PDB entry 8ETG | electron microscopy, 3.40 A resolution | chains 1 and v of the 48 polymer chains in the assembly

# Chain 1
Molecule: 3497-nt RNA strand
Source organism: Schizosaccharomyces pombe
Sequence (3497 nucleotides; each row starts with the number of its first residue):
     1 AUUUGACCUC AAAUCAGGUA GGACUACGCG CUGAACUUAA GCAUAUCAAU AAGCGCAGGA
    61 AAAGAAAAUA ACCAUGAUUC CCUCAGUAAC GGCGAGUGAA GCGGGAAAAG CUCAAAUUUG
   121 AAAUCUGGCA ACAUUUCUUU UGUUGUCCGA GUUGUAAUUU CAAGAAGCUG CUUUGAGUGU
   181 AGACGAUCGG UCUAAGUUCC UUGGAACAGG ACGUCAGAGA GGGUGAGAAC CCCGUCUUUG
   241 GUCGAUUGGA UAUGCCAUAU AAAGCGCUUU CGAAGAGUCG AGUUGUUUGG GAAUGCAGCU
   301 CUAAAUGGGU GGUAAAUUUC AUCUAAAGCU AAAUAUUGGC GAGAGACCGA UAGCGAACAA
   361 GUAGAGUGAU CGAAAGAUGA AAAGAACUUU GAAAAGAGAG UUAAAUAGUA CGUGAAAUUG
   421 CUGAAAGGGA AGCAUUGGAA AUCAGUCUUA CCUGGGUGAG AUCAGUAGUC UCUUCGCGAG
   481 ACUAUGCACU CUGAACCUGU GGUAGGUCAG CAUCAGUUUU CGGGGGCGGA AAAAGAAUAA
   541 GGGAAGGUGG CUUUCCGGGU UCUGCCUGGG GAGUGUUUAU AGCCCUUGUU GUAAUACGUC
   601 CACUGGGGAC UGAGGACUGC GGCUUCGUGC CAAGGAUGCU GACAUAAUGG UUUUCAAUGG
   661 CCCGUCUUGA AACACGGACC AAGGAGUCUA GCAUCUAUGC GAGUGUUUGG GUGAUGAAAA
   721 CCCAUCCGCG AAAUGAAAGU GAAUGCAGGU GGGAACGCCC UUGUGGCGUG CACCAUCGAC
   781 CGACCCGGAA GUUUGUCAAU GGAAGGGUUU GAGUAAGAGC AUAGCUGUUG GGACCCGAAA
   841 GAUGGUGAAC UAUGCCUGAA UAGGGUGAAG CCAGAGGAAA CUCUGGUGGA GGCUCGUAGA
   901 GAUUCUGACG UGCAAAUCGA UCUUCAAAUU UGGGUAUAGG GGCGAAAGAC UAAUCGAACC
   961 AUCUAGUAGC UGGUUCCUGC CGAAGUUUCC CUCAGGAUAG CAGAAACUCA GAUCAGUUUU
  1021 AUGAGGUAAA GCGAAUGAUU AGAGGUCUUG GGGAAGGAAU UUCCUCAACC UAUUCUCAAA
  1081 CUUUAAAUAU GUAAGACGCC CUUGUCGCUU AAUUGGACGU GGGCCAUCGA AUGAGAGUUU
  1141 CUAGUGGGCC AUUUUUGGUA AGCAGAACUG GCGAUGCGGG AUGAACCGAA CGUGAGGUUA
  1201 AGGUGCCGGA AUGUACGCUC AUCAGACACC AGAAAAGGUG UUAGUUCAUC UAGACAGCAG
  1261 GACGGUGGCC AUGGAAGUCG GAAUCCGCUA AGGAGUGUGU AACAACUCAC CUGCCGAAUG
  1321 AACUAGCCCU GAAAAUGGAU GGCGCUUAAG CGUACUACCC AUACCUCACC GUCUGGGUUA
  1381 GCUUUGAGAA GCUCAGACGA GUAGGCAGGC GUGGAGGUUU GUGACGAAGC CUUGGGCGUG
  1441 AGCCUGGGUC GAACAGCCUC UAGUGCAGAU CUUGGUGGAA GUAGCAAAUA UUCAAAUGAG
  1501 AACUUUGAAG ACUGAAGUGG GGAAAGGUUC CAUGUGAACA GCAGUUGGAC AUGGGUUAGU
  1561 CGAUCCUAAG AGAUAGGGAA GCUCCGUAUG AAAGUUGCAC GAUUUUUCGU GCCUCCUAUC
  1621 GAAAGGGAAU CCGGUUAAUA UUCCGGAACC AGAAGGUGGA AUCAACACGG CAACGUAAAU
  1681 GAAGUUGGAG ACGUCGGCGG GAGCCCUGGG AAGAGUUCUC UUUUCUUUUU AACAAACCAU
  1741 UGAACUACCC UGAAAUCGGU UUAUCCGGAG CUAGGGUAUG GUGUUUGGAA GAGUUCAGCG
  1801 CCUCAUGCUG AAUCCGGUGC GCUCUCGACG GCCCUUGAAA AUCCAACGGA AGAAUGGACC
  1861 UUCGGGUCCU UGUUUUCACA UCUGGUCGUA CUCAUAACCG CAGCAGGUCU CCAAGGUGAA
  1921 CAGCCUCUAG UUGAUAGAAC AAUGUAGAUA AGGGAAGUCG GCAAAAUGGA UCCGUAACUU
  1981 CGGGAUAAGG AUUGGCUCUA AGGGUUGGGU ACGUUGGGCC UUGGAACCUG AACGGUUGCU
  2041 GGACUGAGCG UGGACCGAUG UCUUUUCUCG CCUUUCGGGG UGAGAAGGGA UGUUGGACCU
  2101 GCUUGGACCU UGGCGGCCGG GAAGUCCUUG GUCGGGCUUU UCUCCUUCUC GGGGAUUAUG
  2161 CUCUUACUGG CGUACGUUUA ACAACCAACU UAGAACUGGU ACGGACAAGG GGAAUCUGAC
  2221 UGUCUAAUUA AAACAUAGCA UUGCGAUGGC CAGAAAGUGG UGUUGACGCA AUGUGAUUUC
  2281 UGCCCAGUGC UCUGAAUGUC AAAGUGAAGA AAUUCAACCA AGCGCGGGUA AACGGCGGGA
  2341 GUAACUAUGA CUCUCUUAAG GUAGCCAAAU GCCUCGUCAU CUAACUAGUG ACGCGCAUGA
  2401 AUGGAUUAAC GAGAUUCCCA CUGUCCCUAU CUACUAUCUA GCGAAACCAC AGCCUGGGGA
  2461 ACGGGCCAGG CAAAAUCAGC GGGGAAAGAA GACCCUGUUG AGCUUGACUC UAGUUUGACA
  2521 UUGUGAAGAG ACAUAGAGGG UGUAGGAUAA GUGGGAGUAU GUUUCGGCAU ACGCCGGUGA
  2581 AAUACCACUA CCUUUAUCGU UUCUUUACUU AAUCAAUGAA GCGGAAUUGG GAUUUAUUUC
  2641 CCAUAUUCUA GCGUUAAAGU UUCUUCGCGA ACUGAUCCGC GUUGAUGACA UUGUCAGGUG
  2701 GGGAGUUUGG CUGGGGCGGC ACAUCUGUUA AAAGAUAACG CAGGUGUCCU AAGGGGGACU
  2761 CAUCGAGAAC AGAAAUCUCG AGUAGAAUAA AAGGGUAAAA GUCCCCUUGA UUUUGAUUUU
  2821 CAGUGUGAAU ACAAACCAUG AAAGUGUGGC CUAUCGAUCC UUUGUUCCCU CGAAAUUUGA
  2881 GGACAGAGGU GCCAGAAAAG UUACCACAGG GAUAACUGGC UUGUGGCAGC CAAGCGUUCA
  2941 UAGCGACGUU GCUUUUUGAU UCUUCGAUGU CGGCUCUUCC UAUCAUACCG AAGCAGAAUU
  3001 CGGUAAGCGU UGGAUUGUUC ACCCACUAAU AGGGAACGUG AGCUGGGUUU AGACCGUCGU
  3061 GAGACAGGUU AGUUUUACCC UACUGAUGAA GUGUCGUCGC AAUGGUAAUU CAACUUAGUA
  3121 CGAGAGGAAC CGUUGAUUCA GAUCAUUGGU AUUUGCGGCU GCCUGACAAG GCAAUGCCGC
  3181 GGAGCUAUCA UCUGCUGGAU AACGGCUGAA CGCCUCUAAG CCAGAAUCCG UGCCAGAAAG
  3241 CGACGAUUUU UUGGUCCGCA UGAUUUAUAU GUAUAAAAAU AGAGGUAGGA CUUGUUCCUA
  3301 CUCUCCUGUA UCGUAGAAGA UGGGCGAUGG UUGAUGAAAC GGAAGUGUUU UAUUGACUUG
  3361 UCCAUGAAAU UCCAUUGAAA UCUUGUGCGG AAUCGAAUCC AUUGCAUACG ACUUUAAUGU
  3421 GGAACGGGGU AUUGUAAGCA GUAGAGUAGC CUUGUUGUUA CGAUCUGCUG AGAUUAAGCC
  3481 UUUGUUCCCA AGAUUUG
Disordered / not traced: 1-2, 36-47, 91-95, 287-294, 313-318, 446-505, 552-573, 667-672, 743-747, 782-812, 849-956, 1026-1087, 1095-1129, 1227-1230, 1382-1387, 1486-1490, 1595-1596, 1615-1617, 1623-1624, 1663-1666, 1741-1745, 1754-1770, 1834-1837, 1853-1872, 1894-1909, 1958-2310, 2314-2336, 2340-2416, 2459-2462, 2483-2919, 2936-2942, 2954-2970, 3015-3021, 3047-3078, 3249-3269, 3290-3297, 3375-3394, 3442-3464
Construct notes: conflict U3196 (C6346 in 157310483)

# Chain v
Name: Nucleolar protein 16
Source organism: Schizosaccharomyces pombe
Reference sequence: Q9Y7Z1 (NOP16_SCHPO); residue numbers follow UniProt; this construct covers 1-209
Sequence (209 residues; each row starts with the number of its first residue):
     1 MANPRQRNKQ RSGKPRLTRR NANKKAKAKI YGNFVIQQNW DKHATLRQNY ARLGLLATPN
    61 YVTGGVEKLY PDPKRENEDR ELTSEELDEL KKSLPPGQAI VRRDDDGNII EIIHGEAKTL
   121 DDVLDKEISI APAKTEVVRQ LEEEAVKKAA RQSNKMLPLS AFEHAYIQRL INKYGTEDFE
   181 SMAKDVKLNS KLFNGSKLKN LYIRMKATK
Disordered / not traced: 1, 72-136, 207-209

# Chain 1 / chain v interface
Pairs across the interface (84):
  C24(1) - Arg5(v)  hydrogen bond to the sugar
  G105(1) - Thr63(v)  phosphate contact
  A106(1) - Thr63(v)  hydrogen bond to the phosphate
  C168(1) - Asn194(v)  phosphate contact
  U169(1) - Glu180(v)  phosphate contact
  U169(1) - Asn194(v)  base contact
  U169(1) - Gly195(v)  hydrogen bond to the phosphate
  U169(1) - Ser196(v)  hydrogen bond to the phosphate
  G170(1) - Ser196(v)  phosphate contact
  G170(1) - Lys199(v)  salt bridge to the phosphate
  U173(1) - Lys155(v)  phosphate contact
  U174(1) - Lys155(v)  salt bridge to the phosphate
  A183(1) - Phe34(v)  sugar contact
  C184(1) - Ile30(v)  sugar contact
  C184(1) - Tyr31(v)  sugar contact
  C184(1) - Gln37(v)  sugar contact
  G185(1) - Lys29(v)  phosphate contact
  G185(1) - Ile30(v)  phosphate contact
  G185(1) - Tyr31(v)  sugar contact
  A186(1) - Lys29(v)  salt bridge to the phosphate
  U239(1) - Lys25(v)  hydrogen bond to the base
  U239(1) - Lys42(v)  hydrogen bond to the sugar
  U239(1) - His43(v)  hydrogen bond to the base
  G240(1) - Lys42(v)  salt bridge to the phosphate
  A250(1) - Gly32(v)  sugar contact
  U251(1) - Lys148(v)  hydrogen bond to the phosphate
  A252(1) - Lys148(v)  salt bridge to the phosphate
  A252(1) - Arg151(v)  salt bridge to the phosphate
  U253(1) - Arg151(v)  salt bridge to the phosphate
  A259(1) - Leu157(v)  base contact
  U260(1) - Ser160(v)  hydrogen bond to the phosphate
  U260(1) - Phe162(v)  stacking on the base
  U260(1) - Glu163(v)  sugar contact
  U260(1) - Lys191(v)  hydrogen bond to the base
  A261(1) - Phe193(v)  phosphate contact
  A261(1) - Lys197(v)  phosphate contact
  G338(1) - Asn3(v)  hydrogen bond to the phosphate
  G339(1) - Asn3(v)  hydrogen bond to the phosphate
  G339(1) - Arg5(v)  phosphate contact
  G339(1) - Gln6(v)  hydrogen bond to the phosphate
  C340(1) - Arg5(v)  phosphate contact
  C340(1) - Gln6(v)  hydrogen bond to the phosphate
  C340(1) - Lys9(v)  salt bridge to the phosphate
  C340(1) - Arg19(v)  hydrogen bond to the sugar
  G341(1) - Lys9(v)  phosphate contact
  G341(1) - Arg16(v)  phosphate contact
  G341(1) - Leu17(v)  hydrogen bond to the phosphate
  G341(1) - Thr18(v)  phosphate contact
  G341(1) - Arg19(v)  hydrogen bond to the sugar
  A342(1) - Arg16(v)  salt bridge to the phosphate
  A342(1) - Thr18(v)  hydrogen bond to the phosphate
  A342(1) - Arg20(v)  phosphate contact
  A342(1) - Asn21(v)  sugar contact
  G343(1) - Arg20(v)  salt bridge to the phosphate
  C354(1) - Ala2(v)  base contact
  A356(1) - Ala2(v)  hydrogen bond to the base
  A356(1) - Arg7(v)  hydrogen bond to the base
  A360(1) - Arg7(v)  sugar contact
  G361(1) - Arg7(v)  salt bridge to the phosphate
  G361(1) - Arg11(v)  salt bridge to the phosphate
  G709(1) - Thr63(v)  hydrogen bond to the base
  G709(1) - Gly64(v)  base contact
  G710(1) - Val62(v)  sugar contact
  G710(1) - Thr63(v)  sugar contact
  G710(1) - Gly64(v)  sugar contact
  G710(1) - Gly65(v)  base contact
  G711(1) - Arg47(v)  salt bridge to the phosphate
  G711(1) - Gly65(v)  sugar contact
  G711(1) - Glu67(v)  hydrogen bond to the sugar
  U712(1) - Thr45(v)  phosphate contact
  U712(1) - Gln48(v)  hydrogen bond to the phosphate
  U712(1) - Glu67(v)  phosphate contact
  G713(1) - Thr45(v)  hydrogen bond to the phosphate
  G713(1) - Gln48(v)  phosphate contact
  A714(1) - Lys25(v)  hydrogen bond to the sugar
  A714(1) - His43(v)  stacking on the base
  U715(1) - Lys24(v)  salt bridge to the phosphate
  G716(1) - Lys24(v)  base contact
  A717(1) - Lys24(v)  sugar contact
  A717(1) - Lys25(v)  base contact
  C723(1) - Gly64(v)  hydrogen bond to the sugar
  C723(1) - Gly65(v)  sugar contact
  A724(1) - Thr63(v)  base contact
  A724(1) - Gly64(v)  sugar contact
Interface residues without a listed pair, chain 1 (45 interface residues in all): G249, G355, C722
Interface residues without a listed pair, chain v (48 interface residues in all): Ala22, Val66

# In short
45 residues of chain 1 face 48 of chain v across their interface, with 26 hydrogen bonds, 14 salt bridges and
2 aromatic stacking contacts. Polar contacts include U239(1)-Lys25(v), U239(1)-His43(v) and U260(1)-Lys191(v).
Here chain 1 is a 3497-nt RNA strand and chain v is Nucleolar protein 16, both from Schizosaccharomyces pombe.
Entry 8ETG (Fkbp39 associated 60S nascent ribosome State 3) was determined by electron microscopy, deposited
together with 8ESQ, 8ESR, 8ETC, 8ETH, 8ETI, 8ETJ and 3 further entries.
